Entry 2UZ3 (X-ray diffraction, 2.50 A resolution); this record covers chains C and D of the 4 polymer chains in the assembly.

Chain C (and D):
Molecule: Thymidine kinase
From: Ureaplasma urealyticum
Notes: EC 2.7.1.21; chain D of this document is another copy of the same molecule, construct and numbering; everything in this record applies to it too
Reference sequence: Q9PPP5 (KITH_UREPA); numbering as in UniProt (aligned over 1-223)
Amino-acid sequence (243 residues; numbered -19 to 223; the number before each row is that of its first residue; numbers below 1 keep their minus sign (Met-19 is residue -19)):
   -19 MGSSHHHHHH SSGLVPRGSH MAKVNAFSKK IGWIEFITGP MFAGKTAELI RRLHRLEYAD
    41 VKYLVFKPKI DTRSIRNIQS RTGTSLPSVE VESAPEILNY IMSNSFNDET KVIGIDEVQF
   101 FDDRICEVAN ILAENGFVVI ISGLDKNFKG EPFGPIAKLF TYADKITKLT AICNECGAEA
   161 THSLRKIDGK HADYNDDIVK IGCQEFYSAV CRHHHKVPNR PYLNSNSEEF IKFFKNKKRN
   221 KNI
Unresolved in the structure: -19 to 10, 50-64, 218-223 (chain D: -19 to 10, 218-223)
Differences from the reference sequence: engineered mutation Phe16 (Leu in Q9PPP5)
Bound ions: Zn2+: Cys153, Cys156, Cys191, His194
Residues lining bound ligands: dTTP (TTP): Pro20, Met21, Phe22, Ala23, Gly24, Lys25, Thr26, Glu97, Gln99, Phe100, Leu124, Lys126, Asn127, Phe128, Phe133, Ser163, Arg165, Ile178, Val179, Lys180, Ile181, Gly182, Tyr187

How chain C and chain D interact:
Residue-residue contacts (32):
  Phe22(C) - Arg35(D)
  Phe22(C) - Tyr38(D)  hydrophobic
  Ala23(C) - Arg31(D)  hydrogen bond (backbone-side chain)
  Ala23(C) - Arg35(D)
  Gly24(C) - Arg31(D)
  Ala27(C) - Thr62(D)
  Glu28(C) - Glu28(D)
  Ile30(C) - Thr62(D)
  Arg31(C) - Ala23(D)  hydrogen bond (side chain-backbone)
  Arg31(C) - Gly24(D)
  Arg31(C) - Ala27(D)
  Arg31(C) - Leu149(D)
  Arg31(C) - Thr150(D)
  His34(C) - Arg61(D)
  Arg35(C) - Phe22(D)
  Arg35(C) - Ala23(D)
  Arg35(C) - Thr150(D)  hydrogen bond (side chain-backbone)
  Arg35(C) - Ala151(D)
  Arg35(C) - Ile152(D)
  Tyr38(C) - Phe22(D)  hydrophobic
  Tyr38(C) - Arg61(D)  hydrogen bond
  Tyr38(C) - Gln184(D)
  Ala39(C) - Ile152(D)  hydrophobic
  Leu149(C) - Arg31(D)
  Thr150(C) - Arg35(D)  hydrogen bond
  Ile152(C) - Arg35(D)
  Ile152(C) - Leu36(D)  hydrophobic
  Ile152(C) - Ala39(D)  hydrophobic
  Cys153(C) - Ala39(D)
  Asn154(C) - Tyr38(D)  hydrogen bond (side chain-backbone)
  Asn154(C) - Ala39(D)
  Gln184(C) - Tyr38(D)
Interface residues without a listed pair, chain C (20 interface residues in all): Leu36, Val41, Ala151
Interface residues without a listed pair, chain D (20 interface residues in all): Val41, Cys153, Asn154

Summary:
The chain C/chain D interface involves 20 residues from each chain; the contacts include 6 hydrogen bonds.
Polar contacts include Ala23(C)-Arg31(D), Arg35(C)-Thr150(D) and Tyr38(C)-Arg61(D). Chain C binds dTTP. The
Zn2+ site is built by Cys153(C), Cys156(C), Cys191(C) and His194(C).
Chain C and chain D are both Thymidine kinase (Ureaplasma urealyticum); the structure, Crystal Structure of
Thymidine Kinase with dTTP from U. urealyticum, was determined by X-ray diffraction, deposited together with
1XBT.
